PDB entry 6JCM | X-ray diffraction, 2.08 A resolution | chains A and B

Chain A (and B):
Molecule: Probable O-methyltransferase
From: Mycobacterium tuberculosis (strain ATCC 25618 / H37Rv)
Notes: chain B of this document is another copy of the same molecule, construct and numbering; everything in this record applies to it too
UniProtKB: O07431 (O07431_MYCTU); residues 3-220 here = UniProt positions 3-220
Sequence (248 residues; row label = number of the first residue in the row; numbers below 1 keep their minus sign (Met-27 is residue -27)):
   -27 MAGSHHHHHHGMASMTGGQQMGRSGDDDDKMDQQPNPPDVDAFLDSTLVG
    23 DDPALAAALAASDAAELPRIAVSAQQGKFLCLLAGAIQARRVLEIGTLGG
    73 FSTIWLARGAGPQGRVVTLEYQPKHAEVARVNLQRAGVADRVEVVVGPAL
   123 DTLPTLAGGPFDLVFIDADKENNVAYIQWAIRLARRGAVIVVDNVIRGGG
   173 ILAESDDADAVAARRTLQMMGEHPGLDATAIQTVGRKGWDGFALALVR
Disordered / not traced: -27 to 5
Sequence notes: initiating methionine (-27); expression tag (-26 to 2)
Swiss-Prot annotation at these positions:
  - binding site (S-adenosyl-L-methionine): Val44, Glu66, Gly68, Thr69, Ser74, Glu92, Ala121, Asp141
  - binding site (a divalent metal cation): Asp139, Asp165, Asn166
  - mutagenesis: Lys142 (K142A: Retains a low but substantial activity)
What the authors report for this chain:
  - self-association interface (contacts with another copy of this molecule): Pro9, Asp13, Gln47, Lys50, Asp199, Thr201, Ala202, Gln204
  - conformationally variable residues (loop rearrangement, side-chain flip): Glu38 to Ser45, Leu70, Asp139
  - contacts within the chain: Ile67-Asp139, Gly68-Asp139
  - mutagenesis - K142A: decreased catalytic activity
  - catalytic residues: Lys142

Chain A / chain B interface:
Pairs across the interface (102):
  Pro7(A) - Gly171(B)
  Pro7(A) - Trp211(B)
  Asn8(A) - Trp211(B)
  Pro9(A) - Gln204(B)  hydrogen bond (backbone-side chain)
  Pro9(A) - Trp211(B)
  Asp11(A) - Leu174(B)
  Val12(A) - Ile168(B)  hydrophobic
  Val12(A) - Gly171(B)
  Val12(A) - Leu174(B)
  Val12(A) - Gln204(B)
  Val12(A) - Trp211(B)  hydrophobic
  Asp13(A) - Gln204(B)  hydrogen bond
  Phe15(A) - Leu174(B)  hydrophobic
  Phe15(A) - Arg186(B)
  Leu16(A) - Ile168(B)  hydrophobic
  Leu16(A) - Leu189(B)  hydrophobic
  Leu16(A) - Ala202(B)  hydrophobic
  Leu16(A) - Gln204(B)
  Thr19(A) - Leu189(B)
  Thr19(A) - Gln190(B)
  Thr19(A) - Gly193(B)
  Leu20(A) - Leu189(B)
  Leu20(A) - Gly193(B)
  Leu20(A) - Ala200(B)
  Leu20(A) - Thr201(B)
  Leu20(A) - Ala202(B)
  Gln47(A) - Thr201(B)  hydrogen bond (backbone-side chain)
  Gln47(A) - Ala202(B)  hydrogen bond (side chain-backbone)
  Gln47(A) - Ile203(B)
  Gln48(A) - Ile203(B)
  Lys50(A) - Asp199(B)  salt bridge
  Lys50(A) - Ala200(B)  hydrogen bond (side chain-backbone)
  Lys50(A) - Thr201(B)
  Phe51(A) - Phe51(B)  hydrophobic
  Phe51(A) - Thr201(B)
  Phe51(A) - Ile203(B)  hydrophobic
  Phe51(A) - Leu216(B)  hydrophobic
  Leu54(A) - Asp199(B)
  Leu54(A) - Ala200(B)
  Leu54(A) - Thr201(B)
  Leu54(A) - Leu216(B)
  Leu54(A) - Leu218(B)
  Gly57(A) - Leu218(B)
  Ala58(A) - Ile59(B)
  Ala58(A) - Val161(B)  hydrophobic
  Ala58(A) - Leu218(B)
  Ile59(A) - Ala58(B)
  Val161(A) - Ala58(B)  hydrophobic
  Ile168(A) - Val12(B)  hydrophobic
  Ile168(A) - Leu16(B)  hydrophobic
  Gly171(A) - Pro7(B)
  Gly171(A) - Val12(B)
  Leu174(A) - Asp11(B)
  Leu174(A) - Val12(B)
  Leu174(A) - Phe15(B)  hydrophobic
  Arg186(A) - Phe15(B)
  Leu189(A) - Leu16(B)  hydrophobic
  Leu189(A) - Thr19(B)
  Leu189(A) - Leu20(B)
  Gln190(A) - Thr19(B)
  Gly193(A) - Thr19(B)
  Gly193(A) - Leu20(B)
  Asp199(A) - Lys50(B)  salt bridge
  Asp199(A) - Leu54(B)
  Ala200(A) - Leu20(B)
  Ala200(A) - Lys50(B)  hydrogen bond (backbone-side chain)
  Ala200(A) - Leu54(B)
  Thr201(A) - Leu20(B)
  Thr201(A) - Gln47(B)  hydrogen bond (side chain-backbone)
  Thr201(A) - Lys50(B)
  Thr201(A) - Phe51(B)
  Thr201(A) - Leu54(B)
  Ala202(A) - Leu16(B)
  Ala202(A) - Leu20(B)
  Ala202(A) - Gln47(B)  hydrogen bond (backbone-side chain)
  Ile203(A) - Gln47(B)
  Ile203(A) - Gln48(B)
  Ile203(A) - Phe51(B)  hydrophobic
  Ile203(A) - Thr205(B)
  Gln204(A) - Pro9(B)  hydrogen bond (side chain-backbone)
  Gln204(A) - Val12(B)
  Gln204(A) - Asp13(B)  hydrogen bond
  Gln204(A) - Leu16(B)
  Gln204(A) - Thr205(B)
  Gln204(A) - Val206(B)  hydrogen bond (backbone-backbone)
  Gln204(A) - Gly207(B)
  Thr205(A) - Ile203(B)
  Thr205(A) - Gln204(B)
  Val206(A) - Gln204(B)  hydrogen bond (backbone-backbone)
  Val206(A) - Val206(B)  hydrophobic
  Val206(A) - Trp211(B)
  Gly207(A) - Gln204(B)
  Trp211(A) - Pro7(B)
  Trp211(A) - Asn8(B)
  Trp211(A) - Pro9(B)
  Trp211(A) - Val12(B)  hydrophobic
  Trp211(A) - Val206(B)
  Leu216(A) - Phe51(B)  hydrophobic
  Leu216(A) - Leu54(B)
  Leu218(A) - Leu54(B)
  Leu218(A) - Gly57(B)
  Leu218(A) - Ala58(B)
Other interface residues (no listed pair), chain A (41 interface residues in all): Gly159, Ile173, Met192
Other interface residues (no listed pair), chain B (41 interface residues in all): Gly170, Ile173, Met192

In short:
The chain A/chain B interface involves 41 residues from each chain, with 12 hydrogen bonds and 2 salt bridges.
Polar contacts include Lys50(A)-Asp199(B), Pro9(A)-Gln204(B) and Asp13(A)-Gln204(B). The paper reports the
catalytic residue Lys142(A); K142A of chain A reduces catalytic activity.
Both chains are Probable O-methyltransferase (Mycobacterium tuberculosis (strain ATCC 25618 / H37Rv)). Entry
6JCM (Crystal structure of ligand-free Rv0187) was determined by X-ray diffraction, deposited together with
6JCL.
